Entry 4AC7 (X-ray diffraction, 1.50 A resolution); this record covers chains A and B of the 3 polymer chains in the assembly.

[Chain A]
Name: Urease subunit gamma
Organism: Sporosarcina pasteurii
Notes: EC 3.5.1.5
UniProt: P41022 (URE3_BACPA); residue numbers follow UniProt; this construct covers 1-100
Sequence (100 residues; numbered 1 to 100; the number before each row is that of its first residue):
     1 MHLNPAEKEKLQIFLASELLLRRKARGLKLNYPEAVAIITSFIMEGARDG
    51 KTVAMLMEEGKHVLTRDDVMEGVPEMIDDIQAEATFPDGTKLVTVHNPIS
Modified positions: M1 (n-carboxymethionine; CXM)

[Chain B]
Name: Urease subunit beta
Organism: Sporosarcina pasteurii
Notes: EC 3.5.1.5
UniProt: P41021 (URE2_BACPA); residue numbers follow UniProt; this construct covers 1-126
Sequence (126 residues; numbered 1 to 126; the number before each row is that of its first residue):
     1 MSNNNYIVPGEYRVAEGEIEINAGREKTTIRVSNTGDRPIQVGSHIHFVE
    51 VNKELLFDRAEGIGRRLNIPSGTAARFEPGEEMEVELTELGGNREVFGIS
   101 DLTNGSVDNKELILQRAKELGYKGVE
Disordered / not traced: 1-4

[How chain A and chain B interact]
Pairs across the interface - 11 pairs, chain A then chain B:
  R66(A) - Y6(B)  hydrogen bond
  E71(A) - N5(B)
  E71(A) - Y6(B)
  E71(A) - I7(B)  hydrogen bond (side chain-backbone)
  G72(A) - Y6(B)  hydrogen bond (backbone-side chain)
  G72(A) - I7(B)
  G72(A) - P9(B)
  P74(A) - Y6(B)
  E75(A) - Y6(B)  hydrogen bond
  E75(A) - V8(B)
  M76(A) - P9(B)  hydrophobic

[Overview]
6 residues of chain A and 5 residues of chain B are in contact; the contacts include 4 hydrogen bonds. Among
the polar pairs are R66(A)-Y6(B), E71(A)-I7(B) and G72(A)-Y6(B).
Here chain A is Urease subunit gamma and chain B is Urease subunit beta, both from Sporosarcina pasteurii.
Entry 4AC7 (The crystal structure of Sporosarcina pasteurii urease in complex with citrate) was determined by
X-ray diffraction.
